Entry 7QJ0 (electron microscopy, 5.32 A resolution (low resolution: residue-level contacts below are approximate; hydrogen-bond / salt-bridge calls are withheld)); this record covers chains K and L of the 16 polymer chains in the assembly.

# Chain K
Molecule: Gamma-tubulin complex component 4
Source organism: Homo sapiens
UniProt: Q9UGJ1 (GCP4_HUMAN); numbering as in UniProt (aligned over 1-667)
Amino-acid sequence (667 residues; row label = number of the first residue in the row):
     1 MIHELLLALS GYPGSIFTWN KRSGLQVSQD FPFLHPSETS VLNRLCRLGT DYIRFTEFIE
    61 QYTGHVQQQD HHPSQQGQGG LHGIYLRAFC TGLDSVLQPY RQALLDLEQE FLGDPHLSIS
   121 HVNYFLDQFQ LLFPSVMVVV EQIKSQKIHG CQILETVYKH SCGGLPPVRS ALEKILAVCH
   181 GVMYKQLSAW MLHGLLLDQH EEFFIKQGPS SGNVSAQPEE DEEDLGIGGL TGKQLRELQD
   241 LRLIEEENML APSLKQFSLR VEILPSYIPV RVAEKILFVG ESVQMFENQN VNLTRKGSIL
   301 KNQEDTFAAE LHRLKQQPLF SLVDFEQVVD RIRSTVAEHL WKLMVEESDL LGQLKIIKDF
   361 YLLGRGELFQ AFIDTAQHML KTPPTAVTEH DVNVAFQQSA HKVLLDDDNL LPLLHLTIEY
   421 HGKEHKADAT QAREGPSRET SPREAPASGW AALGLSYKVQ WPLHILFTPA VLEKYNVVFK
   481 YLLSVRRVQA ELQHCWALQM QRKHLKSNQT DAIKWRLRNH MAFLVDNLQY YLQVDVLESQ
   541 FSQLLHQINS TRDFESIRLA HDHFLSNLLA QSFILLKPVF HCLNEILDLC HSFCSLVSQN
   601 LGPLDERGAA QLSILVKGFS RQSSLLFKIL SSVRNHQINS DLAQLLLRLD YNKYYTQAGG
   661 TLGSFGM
Not modelled in the structure: 70-75, 207-252, 292-299, 423-447, 503-508, 632-635, 658-667

# Chain L
Molecule: Gamma-tubulin complex component 6
Source organism: Homo sapiens
UniProt: Q96RT7 (GCP6_HUMAN); the construct has insertions or renumbered stretches relative to UniProt, so the offset changes along the chain: 1-608 = UniProt 1-608; 1474-1811 = UniProt 1482-1819
Amino-acid sequence (1819 residues; each row starts with the number of its first residue; note: 865 numbers in that range are skipped by the numbering (no residue carries them; nothing is unmodelled there); a row labelled like 608A-608Z holds insertion residues (608A, then the next letters in order)):
     1 MASITQLFDD LCEALLPAAK THLGQRSVNR KRAKRSLKKV AYNALFTNLF QDETQQLQPD
    61 MSKLPARNKI LMLSFDLRVG GLGPKADRLE ELVEELEAAP CCPLLEVGSV LDLLVQLAGS
   121 GPPQVLPRKR DYFLNNKHVG RNVPYSGYDC DDLSVFEMDV QSLISREECL CHSMIQETLQ
   181 VMEAAPGTGL PTVGLFSFGD PCGDRFERDT RVSLFGALVH SRTYDMDVRL GLPPVPDNAD
   241 LSGLAIKVPP SVDQWEDEGF QSASNLTPDS QSEPSVTPDV DLWEAALTYE ASKRRCWERV
   301 GCPPGHREEP YLTEAGRDAF DKFCRLHQGE LQLLAGGVLQ APQPVLVKEC ELVKDVLNVL
   361 IGVVSATFSL CQPAQAFVVK RGVHVSGASP ESISSLLSEV AEYGTCYTRL SHFSLQPVLD
   421 SLYSKGLVFQ AFTSGLRRYL QYYRACVLST PPTLSLLTIG FLFKKLGRQL RYLAELCGVG
   481 AVLPGTCGGG PRAAFPTGVK LLSYLYQEAL HNCSNEHYPV LLSLLKTSCE PYTRFIHDWV
   541 YSGVFRDAYG EFMIQVNHEY LSFRDKLYWT HGYVLISKEV EDCVPVFLKH IAHDIYVCGK
   601 TINLLKLC
608A-608Z CPRHYLCWSDVPVPRISVIFSLEELK
609A-609Z EIEKDCAVYVGRMERVARHSSVSKEE
610A-610Z KELRMEIAKQELIAHAREAASRVLSA
611A-611Z LSDRQMSERMALDARKREQFQRLKEQ
612A-612Z FVKDQERRQAARQEELDDDFSYAREL
613A-613Z RDRERRLKSLEEELERKARQALVDHY
614A-614Z SKLSAEAARREQKALWRIQRHRLESA
615A-615Z RLRFLLEDEKHIQEMLKAVSEAHQPQ
616A-616Z EPPDVLLSVHPQVTSPGPEHPEGGQG
617A-617Z CDSGSAEQHSPAWDGWNRPGLLTPQP
618A-618Z LKPLAVGAGGRGLQQAEGARPFSDSL
619A-619Z SIGDFLPVGPGAEPSVQTGMVPLLEV
620A-620Z ALQTINLDLPPSAPGEAPAAASTQPS
621A-621Z RPQEYDFSTVLRPAVATSPAPGPLQA
622A-622Z AECSLGSSGLQLWEDSCGKMDACGSA
623A-623Z SRETLLPSHPPRRAALEEGSSQPTER
624A-624Z LFGQVSGGGLPTGDYASEIAPTRPRW
625A-625Z NTHGHVSDASIRVGENVSDVAPTQPR
626A-626Z WNTHGHVSNASISLGESVSDVAPTRP
627A-627Z RWNIHGHVSNASIRVGENVSDVAPTR
628A-628Z PRWNTHGHVSNASIRVGENVSDVAPT
629A-629Z RPRWNTHGHVSDASISLGESVSDMAP
630A-630Z ARPRWNTHGHVSDASISLGESVSDMA
631A-631Z PTRPRWNTHGHVSDTSIRVGENVSDV
632A-632Z APIRSRCNTHGHVSDASISLGEPVSD
633A-633Z VVSTRPRWNTHVPIPPPHMVLGALSP
634A-634Z EAEPNTPRPQQSPPGHTSQSALSLGA
635A-635Z QSTVLDCGPRLPVEVGPSLSSPSSGC
636A-636Z GEGSISVGENVSDVAPTQPWWPNTPG
637A-637Z DSVSEELGPGRSGDTEDLSPNWPLNS
638A-638Z QEDTAAQSSPGRGEEAEASAAEAQGG
639A-639Z EQAYLAGLAGQYHLERYPDSYESMSE
640A-640Z PPIAHLLRPVLPRAFAFPVDPQVQSA
641A-641O ADETAVQLSELLTLP
  1474 VLMKRSITAP LAAHISLVNK AAVDYFFVEL HLEAHYEALR HFLLMEDGEF AQSLSDLLFE
  1534 KLGAGQTPGE LLNPLVLNSV LSKALQCSLH GDTPHASNLS LALKYLPEVF APNAPDVLSC
  1594 LELRYKVDWP LNIVITEGCV SKYSGVFSFL LQLKLMMWAL KDVCFHLKRT ALLSHMAGSV
  1654 QFRQLQLFKH EMQHFVKVIQ GYIANQILHV TWCEFRARLA TVGDLEEIQR AHAEYLHKAV
  1714 FRGLLTEKAA PVMNVIHSIF SLVLKFRSQL ISQAWGPPGG PRGAEHPNFA LMQQSYNTFK
  1774 YYSHFLFKVV TKLVNRGYQP HLEDFLLRIN FNNYYQDA
Not modelled in the structure: 1-281, 371-389, 418-424, 480-493, 557-565, 575-585, 608A-608Z, 609A-609Z, 610A-610Z, 611A-611Z, 612A-612Z, 613A-613Z, 614A-614Z, 615A-615Z, 616A-616Z, 617A-617Z, 618A-618Z, 619A-619Z, 620A-620Z, 621A-621Z, 622A-622Z, 623A-623Z, 624A-624Z, 625A-625Z, 626A-626Z, 627A-627Z, 628A-628Z, 629A-629Z, 630A-630Z, 631A-631Z, 632A-632Z, 633A-633Z, 634A-634Z, 635A-635Z, 636A-636Z, 637A-637Z, 638A-638Z, 639A-639Z, 640A-640Z, 641A-641O, 1536-1540, 1583-1587, 1645-1648, 1694-1697, 1744-1758, 1790-1791, 1808-1811

# Chain K / chain L interface
Residue-residue contacts (58; chain K residue first):
  Met-1(K) with Gly-316(L); Phe-320(L); Phe-323(L)
  Ile-2(K) with Thr-313(L); Gly-316(L)
  His-3(K) with Arg-317(L)
  Glu-4(K) with Phe-320(L); Pro-390(L)
  Leu-7(K) with Ser-392(L)
  Ser-10(K) with Leu-457(L)
  Tyr-12(K) with Ser-392(L); Ser-395(L); Leu-396(L); Glu-399(L); Gly-460(L)
  Pro-13(K) with Ser-392(L)
  Ser-15(K) with His-327(L)
  Ile-16(K) with Phe-323(L); His-327(L)
  Phe-31(K) with Phe-323(L); Glu-330(L)
  Phe-33(K) with Leu-312(L); Phe-323(L); Leu-326(L)
  His-35(K) with Leu-312(L)
  Ile-59(K) with Arg-468(L)
  Glu-60(K) with Lys-464(L); Arg-468(L); Arg-471(L)
  Thr-63(K) with Asn-515(L)
  Gly-64(K) with Tyr-472(L); Glu-475(L)
  His-65(K) with Glu-475(L)
  Val-66(K) with Tyr-472(L)
  Gln-67(K) with Tyr-472(L); Glu-475(L); Tyr-504(L); Glu-508(L)
  Gln-68(K) with His-511(L)
  Thr-91(K) with Asn-515(L)
  Asp-94(K) with Lys-465(L)
  Arg-101(K) with Phe-461(L)
  Leu-105(K) with Leu-457(L); Thr-458(L)
  Glu-108(K) with Arg-317(L)
  Pro-115(K) with Ala-315(L)
  His-116(K) with Glu-314(L); Ala-315(L)
  Leu-117(K) with Thr-313(L); Glu-314(L); Ala-315(L)
  Ser-118(K) with Thr-313(L)
  Ile-119(K) with Thr-313(L)
  Val-182(K) with Ser-514(L)
  Lys-185(K) with Cys-513(L)
  Leu-195(K) with Val-1474(L)
  Leu-197(K) with Leu-510(L)
  Gln-199(K) with Leu-510(L)
Also at the interface, not in a pair above, chain K (40 interface residues in all): Glu-38, Tyr-52, Ile-84, His-193
Also at the interface, not in a pair above, chain L (37 interface residues in all): Leu-331, Leu-476, Tyr-518

# In short
40 residues of chain K face 37 of chain L across their interface.
Here chain K is Gamma-tubulin complex component 4 and chain L is Gamma-tubulin complex component 6, both from
Homo sapiens. Entry 7QJ0 (Structure of recombinant human gamma-Tubulin Ring Complex 6-spoked assembly
intermediate (spokes 7-12)) was determined by electron microscopy together with 7QJ1, 7QJ2, 7QJ3, 7QJ4, 7QJD
and 7QJE from the same study.
